PDB entry 4ZZX | X-ray diffraction, 1.65 A resolution | chain A

[Chain A]
Molecule: Poly [ADP-ribose] polymerase 2
Source organism: Homo sapiens
Notes: EC 2.4.2.30; fragment: catalytic domain
UniProt: Q9UGN5 (PARP2_HUMAN); residue numbers follow UniProt; this construct covers 223-583
Amino-acid sequence (363 residues; numbered 221 to 583; the number before each row is that of its first residue):
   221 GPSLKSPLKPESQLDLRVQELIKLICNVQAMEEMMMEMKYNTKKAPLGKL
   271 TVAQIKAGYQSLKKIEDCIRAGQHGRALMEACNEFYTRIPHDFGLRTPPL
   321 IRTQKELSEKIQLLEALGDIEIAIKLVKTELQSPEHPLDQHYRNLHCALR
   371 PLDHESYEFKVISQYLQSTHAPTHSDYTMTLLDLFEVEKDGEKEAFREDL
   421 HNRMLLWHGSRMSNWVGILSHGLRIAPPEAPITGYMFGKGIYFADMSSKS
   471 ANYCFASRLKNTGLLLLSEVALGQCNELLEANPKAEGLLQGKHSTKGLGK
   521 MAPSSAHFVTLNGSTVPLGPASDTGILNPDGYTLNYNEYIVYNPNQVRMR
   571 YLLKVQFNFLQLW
Not modelled in the structure: 221-230, 549-550
Construct notes: expression tag (221-222)
Residues lining bound ligands: FSU (2-(3-methoxypropyl)-3-oxo-2,3-dihydro-1H-isoindole-4-carboxamide): S328, I331, W427, H428, G429, G454, Y455, Y462, F463, A464, K469, S470, Y473, E558
UniProt features mapped onto this chain:
  - active site: E558 (For poly [ADP-ribose] polymerase activity)
  - binding site (NAD(+)): H428 to S430, G437, R444, S470
  - modified residue (Phosphoserine): S226, S232
  - mutagenesis: E286 (E286A/R: Increased DNA-induced ADP-ribosyltransferase activity), G338 (G338A: Does not affect DNA-induced ADP-ribosyltransferase activity), H394 (H394A: Strongly reduced serine ADP-ribosylation, caused by abolished interaction with HPF1), H428 (H428A: Abolished trapping at DNA damage sites upon binding to PARP inhibitors (PARPi)), E558 (E558A: Abolished poly [ADP-ribose] polymerase activity without affecting localization to DNA damage sites), L582 to W583 (Strongly reduced serine ADP-ribosylation, caused by abolished interaction with HPF1)

[Overview]
Chain A binds compound FSU. Curated annotation (UniProt) lists active-site residue E558, 6 NAD+-binding
residues and 7 mutagenesis sites.
Chain A is Poly [ADP-ribose] polymerase 2 (Homo sapiens); the structure, Structure of PARP2 catalytic domain
bound to an isoindolinone inhibitor, was determined by X-ray diffraction (same publication as 4ZZY, 4ZZZ and
5A00).
